8DNO - chains A and C of the 4 polymer chains in the assembly; structure by electron microscopy, 3.40 A resolution.

# Chain A (and C)
Name: Retinal dehydrogenase 1
From: Homo sapiens
Notes: chain C of this document is another copy of the same molecule, construct and numbering; everything in this record applies to it too
UniProtKB: V9HW83 (V9HW83_HUMAN); residues 1-501 here = UniProt positions 1-501
Chain sequence (501 residues; each row starts with the number of its first residue):
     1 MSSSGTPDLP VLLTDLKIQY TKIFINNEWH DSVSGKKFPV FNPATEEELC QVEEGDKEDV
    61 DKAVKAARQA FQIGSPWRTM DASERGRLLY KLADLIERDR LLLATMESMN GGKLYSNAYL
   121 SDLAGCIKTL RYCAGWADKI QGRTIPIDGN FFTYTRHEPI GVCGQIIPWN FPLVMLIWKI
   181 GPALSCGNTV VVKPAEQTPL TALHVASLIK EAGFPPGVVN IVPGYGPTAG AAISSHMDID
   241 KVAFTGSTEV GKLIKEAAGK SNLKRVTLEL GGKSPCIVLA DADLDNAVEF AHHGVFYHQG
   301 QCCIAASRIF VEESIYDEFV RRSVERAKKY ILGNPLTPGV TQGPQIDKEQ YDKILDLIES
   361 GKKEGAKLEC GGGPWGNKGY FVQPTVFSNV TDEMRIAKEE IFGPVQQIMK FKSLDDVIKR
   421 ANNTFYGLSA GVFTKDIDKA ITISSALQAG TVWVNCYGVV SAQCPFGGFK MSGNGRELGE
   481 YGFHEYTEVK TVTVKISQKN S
Not modelled in the structure: 1-8
Sequence notes: conflict S121 (Asn in V9HW83)
What the authors report for this chain:
  - self-association interface (contacts with another copy of this molecule): I140

# How chain A and chain C interact
Contacting residue pairs (25):
  R87(A) - Y90(C)  hydrogen bond
  R87(A) - R131(C)
  Y90(A) - R87(C)  hydrogen bond
  Y90(A) - Y90(C)  hydrophobic
  R131(A) - R87(C)
  Y132(A) - D138(C)
  Y132(A) - K139(C)
  G135(A) - G135(C)
  G135(A) - K139(C)  hydrogen bond (backbone-side chain)
  W136(A) - K139(C)
  K139(A) - Y132(C)
  K139(A) - G135(C)  hydrogen bond (side chain-backbone)
  K139(A) - W136(C)
  Q141(A) - E480(C)
  F152(A) - I441(C)  hydrophobic
  D438(A) - I496(C)
  D438(A) - S497(C)  hydrogen bond (side chain-backbone)
  I441(A) - F152(C)  hydrophobic
  I441(A) - I496(C)  hydrophobic
  T442(A) - S497(C)
  E480(A) - Q141(C)
  I496(A) - D438(C)
  I496(A) - I441(C)  hydrophobic
  S497(A) - D438(C)  hydrogen bond (backbone-side chain)
  S497(A) - T442(C)
Other interface residues (no listed pair), chain A (22 interface residues in all): S83, E97, D138, I437, Q463, V494, Q498
Other interface residues (no listed pair), chain C (22 interface residues in all): S83, I437, Q463, V494, K495, Q498

# Overview
The chain A/chain C interface involves 22 residues from each chain, with 6 hydrogen bonds. Polar contacts
include R87(A)-Y90(C), G135(A)-K139(C) and D438(A)-S497(C). The paper reports a self-association interface
involving I140(A).
Both chains are Retinal dehydrogenase 1 (Homo sapiens). Entry 8DNO (Human Brain Aldehyde Dehydrogenase 1
family, member A1) was determined by electron microscopy (same publication as 8DNP and 8DNU).
